PDB entry 9CGC | electron microscopy, 3.61 A resolution | chains I and H of the 39 polymer chains in the assembly

Chain I:
Name: 26S proteasome regulatory subunit 4 homolog
Source organism: Saccharomyces cerevisiae
UniProtKB: P40327 (PRS4_YEAST); residue numbers follow UniProt; this construct covers 1-437
Amino-acid sequence (437 residues; row label = number of the first residue in the row):
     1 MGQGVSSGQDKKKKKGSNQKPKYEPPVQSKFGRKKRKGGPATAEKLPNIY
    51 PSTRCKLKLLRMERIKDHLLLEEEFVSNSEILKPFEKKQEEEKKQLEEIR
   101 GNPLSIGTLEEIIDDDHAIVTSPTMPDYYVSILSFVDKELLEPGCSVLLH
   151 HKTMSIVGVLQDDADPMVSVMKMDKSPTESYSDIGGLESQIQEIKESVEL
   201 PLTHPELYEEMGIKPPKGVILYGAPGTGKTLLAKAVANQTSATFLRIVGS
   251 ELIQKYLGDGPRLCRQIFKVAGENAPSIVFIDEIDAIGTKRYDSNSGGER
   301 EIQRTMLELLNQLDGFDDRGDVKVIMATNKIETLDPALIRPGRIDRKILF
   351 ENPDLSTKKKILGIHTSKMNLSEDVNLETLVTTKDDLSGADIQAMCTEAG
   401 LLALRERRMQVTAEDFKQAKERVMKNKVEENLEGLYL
Unresolved in the structure: 1-45
Bound ions: Mg2+: Thr230 (together with ATP)
Residues lining bound ligands:
  - ATP (adenosine-5'-triphosphate), molecule 1: Asp183, Ile184, Gly185, Leu187, Ala224, Pro225, Gly226, Thr227, Gly228, Lys229, Thr230, Leu231, Glu283, Asn329, Ile361, His365, Gly389, Ala390, Gln393
  - ATP, molecule 2: Leu310, Asp314, Arg340, Arg343
UniProt features mapped onto this chain:
  - binding site (ATP): Gly223 to Thr230
  - lipidation: Gly2 (N-myristoyl glycine)
  - cross-link (Glycyl lysine isopeptide (Lys-Gly)): Lys234 (interchain with G-Cter in ubiquitin), Lys255 (interchain with G-Cter in ubiquitin), Lys290 (interchain with G-Cter in ubiquitin)
  - mutagenesis: Lys229 (K229Q: 73% loss of ATPase activity)

Chain H:
Name: 26S proteasome regulatory subunit 7 homolog
Source organism: Saccharomyces cerevisiae
UniProtKB: P33299 (PRS7_YEAST); residues 1-467 here = UniProt positions 1-467
Amino-acid sequence (467 residues; each row starts with the number of its first residue):
     1 MPPKEDWEKYKAPLEDDDKKPDDDKIVPLTEGDIQVLKSYGAAPYAAKLK
    51 QTENDLKDIEARIKEKAGVKESDTGLAPSHLWDIMGDRQRLGEEHPLQVA
   101 RCTKIIKGNGESDETTTDNNNSGNSNSNSNQQSTDADEDDEDAKYVINLK
   151 QIAKFVVGLGERVSPTDIEEGMRVGVDRSKYNIELPLPPRIDPSVTMMTV
   201 EEKPDVTYSDVGGCKDQIEKLREVVELPLLSPERFATLGIDPPKGILLYG
   251 PPGTGKTLCARAVANRTDATFIRVIGSELVQKYVGEGARMVRELFEMART
   301 KKACIIFFDEIDAVGGARFDDGAGGDNEVQRTMLELITQLDGFDPRGNIK
   351 VMFATNRPNTLDPALLRPGRIDRKVEFSLPDLEGRANIFRIHSKSMSVER
   401 GIRWELISRLCPNSTGAELRSVCTEAGMFAIRARRKVATEKDFLKAVDKV
   451 ISGYKKFSSTSRYMQYN
Unresolved in the structure: 1-44, 69-71, 108-142
Bound ions: Mg2+: Thr257 (together with ATP)
Residues lining bound ligands:
  - ATP (adenosine-5'-triphosphate), molecule 1: Asp210, Val211, Gly212, Cys214, Pro252, Gly253, Thr254, Gly255, Lys256, Thr257, Leu258, Arg261, Glu310, Asn356, Ile388, His392, Gly416, Ala417, Arg420
  - ATP, molecule 2: Ile337, Asp341, Arg367, Arg370
UniProt features mapped onto this chain:
  - binding site (ATP): Gly250 to Thr257
  - modified residue (Phosphoserine): Ser164, Ser231

Interface between chain I and chain H:
Pairs across the interface - 135 pairs, chain I then chain H:
  Arg54(I) - Tyr45(H)
  Lys56(I) - Tyr45(H)
  Leu59(I) - Tyr45(H)  hydrophobic
  Leu59(I) - Leu49(H)  hydrophobic
  Leu59(I) - Thr52(H)
  Met62(I) - Thr52(H)
  Met62(I) - Leu56(H)  hydrophobic
  Glu63(I) - Lys48(H)  salt bridge
  Ile65(I) - Leu56(H)  hydrophobic
  Lys66(I) - Thr52(H)  hydrogen bond (side chain-backbone)
  Lys66(I) - Asp55(H)  salt bridge
  Lys66(I) - Leu56(H)
  Leu69(I) - Ile59(H)  hydrophobic
  Leu69(I) - Ile63(H)
  Leu70(I) - Ile59(H)  hydrophobic
  Glu73(I) - Ile63(H)
  Glu73(I) - Lys66(H)  salt bridge
  Val76(I) - Lys66(H)
  Ser77(I) - Lys66(H)  hydrogen bond
  Glu90(I) - Lys66(H)
  Glu90(I) - Ala67(H)
  Glu90(I) - Gly68(H)
  Lys93(I) - Gly68(H)
  Gln95(I) - Ile84(H)
  Leu96(I) - Trp82(H)  hydrophobic
  Ile99(I) - Ile84(H)  hydrophobic
  Ile99(I) - Asp87(H)
  Ile99(I) - Arg90(H)  hydrogen bond (backbone-side chain)
  Arg100(I) - Asp73(H)  hydrogen bond (side chain-backbone)
  Arg100(I) - Thr74(H)
  Glu110(I) - Arg190(H)
  Glu110(I) - Ile191(H)
  Asp116(I) - Gln89(H)  hydrogen bond
  Ile119(I) - Arg173(H)
  Pro126(I) - Gln98(H)
  Pro126(I) - Val99(H)
  Pro126(I) - Ile152(H)  hydrophobic
  Asp127(I) - Val99(H)
  Asp127(I) - Lys150(H)
  Tyr128(I) - Leu97(H)
  Tyr128(I) - Gln98(H)
  Tyr128(I) - Arg178(H)
  Tyr129(I) - His95(H)
  Tyr129(I) - Leu97(H)  hydrogen bond (backbone-backbone)
  Tyr129(I) - Leu185(H)
  Tyr129(I) - Leu187(H)  hydrophobic
  Ser131(I) - His95(H)
  Ser134(I) - Leu81(H)
  Ser134(I) - Trp82(H)
  Phe135(I) - Thr74(H)
  Phe135(I) - Gly75(H)  hydrogen bond (backbone-backbone)
  Phe135(I) - Trp82(H)  hydrophobic
  Phe135(I) - Asp83(H)
  Asp137(I) - Gly75(H)
  Leu148(I) - Asp73(H)
  His150(I) - Arg90(H)  hydrogen bond
  Lys152(I) - Arg178(H)  hydrogen bond (backbone-side chain)
  Thr153(I) - Arg90(H)  hydrogen bond
  Thr153(I) - Pro96(H)
  Val159(I) - Asp73(H)
  Leu160(I) - Asp73(H)  hydrogen bond (backbone-side chain)
  Gln161(I) - Ser72(H)
  Gln192(I) - Arg432(H)
  Glu196(I) - Met428(H)
  Glu196(I) - Arg432(H)  salt bridge
  Leu207(I) - Ile431(H)  hydrophobic
  Tyr208(I) - Met428(H)  hydrogen bond
  Tyr208(I) - Ile431(H)  hydrophobic
  Glu210(I) - Lys436(H)
  Met211(I) - Met396(H)
  Met211(I) - Ser397(H)  hydrogen bond
  Met211(I) - Gly427(H)
  Met211(I) - Ala430(H)  hydrophobic
  Met211(I) - Ala438(H)  hydrophobic
  Gly212(I) - Ser395(H)  hydrogen bond (backbone-side chain)
  Gly212(I) - Met396(H)
  Ile213(I) - Met396(H)  hydrophobic
  Ile213(I) - Thr424(H)
  Ile213(I) - Gly427(H)
  Ile213(I) - Met428(H)
  Lys214(I) - Arg420(H)
  Lys214(I) - Thr424(H)
  Pro216(I) - Met428(H)
  Tyr222(I) - Phe457(H)
  Tyr256(I) - Lys282(H)
  Gly258(I) - Val280(H)
  Gly258(I) - Gln281(H)
  Gly258(I) - Lys282(H)
  Pro261(I) - Ser277(H)
  Arg262(I) - Gln281(H)  hydrogen bond
  Arg265(I) - Glu278(H)
  Arg300(I) - Phe319(H)
  Arg300(I) - Asp326(H)  salt bridge
  Gln303(I) - Arg357(H)
  Arg304(I) - Ser277(H)
  Arg304(I) - Ala313(H)  hydrogen bond (side chain-backbone)
  Arg304(I) - Val329(H)
  Leu307(I) - Asp312(H)
  Leu307(I) - Ala313(H)
  Glu308(I) - Ile275(H)
  Glu308(I) - Ser277(H)  hydrogen bond
  Asn311(I) - Ile275(H)
  Gly315(I) - Thr257(H)
  Phe316(I) - Thr257(H)
  Phe316(I) - Ala260(H)
  Phe316(I) - Arg261(H)
  Phe316(I) - Ala264(H)  hydrophobic
  Phe316(I) - Phe271(H)  hydrophobic
  Phe316(I) - Arg273(H)
  Asp317(I) - Glu202(H)
  Asp318(I) - Pro204(H)
  Asp318(I) - Arg261(H)  salt bridge
  Ile331(I) - Phe457(H)  hydrophobic
  Asp335(I) - Tyr463(H)  hydrogen bond
  Pro336(I) - Ser458(H)
  Pro336(I) - Ser459(H)  hydrogen bond (backbone-side chain)
  Pro336(I) - Arg462(H)
  Ala337(I) - Tyr463(H)
  Ile339(I) - Phe457(H)  hydrophobic
  Arg340(I) - Pro252(H)
  Arg340(I) - Gly253(H)
  Arg340(I) - Ala417(H)
  Arg340(I) - Ser459(H)
  Pro341(I) - Ala417(H)
  Pro341(I) - Glu418(H)
  Pro341(I) - Ser421(H)
  Gly342(I) - Arg420(H)
  Asp345(I) - Arg420(H)  salt bridge
  Asp345(I) - Ser421(H)
  Asp345(I) - Tyr454(H)
  Arg346(I) - Glu425(H)  salt bridge
  Arg346(I) - Arg432(H)
  Arg346(I) - Lys449(H)
  Lys347(I) - Tyr454(H)
  Lys347(I) - Phe457(H)  hydrogen bond (side chain-backbone)
Also at the interface, not in a pair above, chain I (87 interface residues in all): Leu46, Ile49, Glu80, Glu92, Glu111, Ile113, Leu133, Val136, Ser155, Glu193, Leu257, Asp259, Leu310, Asp314
Also at the interface, not in a pair above, chain H (91 interface residues in all): Ala46, Gln51, Glu53, Leu76, Met85, Pro188, Val200, Asp205, Phe307, Glu310, Cys423

Overview:
Chain I and chain H form an interface of 87 and 91 residues respectively, with 20 hydrogen bonds and 8 salt
bridges. Polar pairs include Glu63(I)-Lys48(H), Lys66(I)-Asp55(H) and Glu73(I)-Lys66(H). One ATP molecule is
bound between chain I and chain H. Ligands of chain I: ATP.
Here chain I is 26S proteasome regulatory subunit 4 homolog and chain H is 26S proteasome regulatory subunit 7
homolog, both from Saccharomyces cerevisiae. Entry 9CGC (Yeast 26S proteasome non-substrate-engaged (S1
state)) was determined by electron microscopy.
